1BZR - chain A; structure by X-ray diffraction, 1.15 A resolution.

== Chain A ==
Molecule: Protein (myoglobin)
Source organism: Physeter catodon
UniProtKB: P02185 (MYG_PHYCA); residue numbers follow UniProt; this construct covers 1-153
Amino-acid sequence (153 residues; row label = number of the first residue in the row):
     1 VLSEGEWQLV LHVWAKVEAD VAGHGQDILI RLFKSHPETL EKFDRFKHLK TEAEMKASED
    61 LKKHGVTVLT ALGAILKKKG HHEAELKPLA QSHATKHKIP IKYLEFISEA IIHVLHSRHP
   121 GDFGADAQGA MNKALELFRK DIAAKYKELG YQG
Ion coordination: heme Fe: His93 (together with carbon monoxide)
Residues lining bound ligands: carbon monoxide / heme: Leu32, Thr39, Lys42, Phe43, Arg45, His64, Thr67, Val68, Ala71, Leu72, Leu89, Ser92, His93, His97, Ile99, Tyr103, Leu104, Ile107, Ile111, Phe138

== In short ==
Ligands of chain A: carbon monoxide / heme.
Chain A is Protein (myoglobin) (Physeter catodon); the structure, Atomic resolution crystal structure analysis
of native deoxy and co myoglobin from sperm whale at room ..., was determined by X-ray diffraction, deposited
together with 1BZ6 and 1BZP.
